5B2J - chains G and J of the 10 polymer chains in the assembly; structure by X-ray diffraction, 2.60 A resolution.

Chain G:
Name: Histone H2A type 1-B/E
Source organism: Homo sapiens
UniProt: P04908 (H2A1B_HUMAN); residues 0-129 here correspond to UniProt positions 1-130 (UniProt number = residue number + 1)
Amino-acid sequence (133 residues; row label = number of the first residue in the row; numbers below 1 keep their minus sign (Gly-3 is residue -3)):
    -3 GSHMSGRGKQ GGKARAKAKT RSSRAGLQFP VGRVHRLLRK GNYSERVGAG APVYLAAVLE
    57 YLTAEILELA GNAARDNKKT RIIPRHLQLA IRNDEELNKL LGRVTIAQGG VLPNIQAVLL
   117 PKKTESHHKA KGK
Unresolved in the structure: -3 to 13, 119-129
Differences from the reference sequence: expression tag (-3 to -1)
Curated features (UniProtKB/Swiss-Prot):
  - modified residue: Ser1 (N-acetylserine), Arg3 (Citrulline), Lys5 (N6-(2-hydroxyisobutyryl)lysine), Lys9 (N6-(2-hydroxyisobutyryl)lysine), Lys13 (N6-(beta-hydroxybutyryl)lysine), Lys36 (N6-(2-hydroxyisobutyryl)lysine), Lys74 (N6-(2-hydroxyisobutyryl)lysine), Lys75 (N6-(2-hydroxyisobutyryl)lysine), Lys95 (N6-(2-hydroxyisobutyryl)lysine), Gln104 (N5-methylglutamine), Lys118 (N6-(2-hydroxyisobutyryl)lysine), Lys119 (N6-crotonyllysine), Thr120 (Phosphothreonine), Lys125 (N6-crotonyllysine)
  - cross-link (Glycyl lysine isopeptide (Lys-Gly)): Lys13 (interchain with G-Cter in ubiquitin), Lys15 (interchain with G-Cter in ubiquitin), Lys119 (interchain with G-Cter in ubiquitin)

Chain J:
Molecule: 146-nt DNA strand
Source organism: Homo sapiens
Sequence (146 nucleotides; numbered -73 to 72; the number before each row is that of its first residue; numbers below 1 keep their minus sign (DA-73 is residue -73)):
   -73 ATCAATATCC ACGTGCCAGT TATACCAAAA GTGTATTTGG AAACTCCTAA CTGAAAAGGC
   -13 ATGTTCACGT GAATTCACGT GAACATGCCT TTTCAGTTAG GAGTTTCCAA ATACACTTTT
    47 GGTATAACTG GCACGTGGAT ATTGAT
Modified residues: 5CM (5-methyl-2'-deoxy-cytidine-5'-monophosphate) at position -62, 5CM (5-methyl-2'-deoxy-cytidine-5'-monophosphate) at position -6, 5CM (5-methyl-2'-deoxy-cytidine-5'-monophosphate) at position 4, 5CM (5-methyl-2'-deoxy-cytidine-5'-monophosphate) at position 60
Metal / ion sites: Mn2+ site 1 near DG-3 (its only coordinating residue here); Mn2+ site 2 near DG26 (its only coordinating residue here); Mn2+ site 3 near DG47 (its only coordinating residue here)

Interface between chain G and chain J:
Contacting residue pairs - 14 pairs, chain G then chain J:
  Ala14(G) with DT-42(J), phosphate contact
  Lys15(G) with DG-43(J), phosphate contact; DT-42(J), hydrogen bond to the phosphate
  Thr16(G) with DG-43(J), phosphate contact
  Arg17(G) with DG-43(J), salt bridge to the phosphate
  Arg20(G) with DT-42(J), salt bridge to the phosphate
  Gly28(G) with DA-44(J), phosphate contact; DG-43(J), phosphate contact
  Arg29(G) with DA-44(J), phosphate contact
  Arg32(G) with DA-45(J), phosphate contact; DA-44(J), salt bridge to the phosphate
  Arg42(G) with DT-36(J), sugar contact; DG-35(J), sugar contact
  Arg77(G) with DG-55(J), sugar contact

Summary:
10 residues of chain G and 7 residues of chain J are in contact, with 1 hydrogen bond and 3 salt bridges.
Polar contacts include Lys15(G)-DT-42(J), Arg17(G)-DG-43(J) and Arg20(G)-DT-42(J).
Chain G is Histone H2A type 1-B/E and chain J is a 146-nt DNA strand, both from Homo sapiens; the structure,
Human nucleosome containing CpG methylated DNA, was determined by X-ray diffraction (same publication as
5B2I).
